5FG7 - chains O and U of the 28 polymer chains in the assembly; structure by X-ray diffraction, 2.70 A resolution.

== Chain O ==
Name: Proteasome subunit alpha type-2
Organism: Saccharomyces cerevisiae S288c
Notes: EC 3.4.25.1
Reference sequence: P23639 (PSA2_YEAST); numbering as in UniProt (aligned over 1-250)
Chain sequence (250 residues; row label = number of the first residue in the row):
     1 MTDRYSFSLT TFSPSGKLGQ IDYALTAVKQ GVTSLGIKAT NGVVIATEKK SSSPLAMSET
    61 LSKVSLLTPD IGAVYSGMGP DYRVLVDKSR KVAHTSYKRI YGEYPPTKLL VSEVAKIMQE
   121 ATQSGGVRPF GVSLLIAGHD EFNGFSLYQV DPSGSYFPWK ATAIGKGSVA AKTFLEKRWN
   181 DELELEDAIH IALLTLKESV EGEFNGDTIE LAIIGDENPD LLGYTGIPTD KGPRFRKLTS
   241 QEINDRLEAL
Curated features (UniProtKB/Swiss-Prot):
  - cross-link: Lys108 (Glycyl lysine isopeptide (Lys-Gly) (interchain with G-Cter in ubiquitin))

== Chain U ==
Name: Proteasome subunit alpha type-1
Organism: Saccharomyces cerevisiae S288c
Notes: EC 3.4.25.1
Reference sequence: P21243 (PSA1_YEAST); residues -8 to 243 here correspond to UniProt positions 1-252 (UniProt number = residue number + 9)
Chain sequence (252 residues; each row starts with the number of its first residue; numbers below 1 keep their minus sign (Met-8 is residue -8)):
    -8 MSGAAAASAA GYDRHITIFS PEGRLYQVEY AFKATNQTNI NSLAVRGKDC TVVISQKKVP
    52 DKLLDPTTVS YIFCISRTIG MVVNGPIPDA RNAALRAKAE AAEFRYKYGY DMPCDVLAKR
   112 MANLSQIYTQ RAYMRPLGVI LTFVSVDEEL GPSIYKTDPA GYYVGYKATA TGPKQQEITT
   172 NLENHFKKSK IDHINEESWE KVVEFAITHM IDALGTEFSK NDLEVGVATK DKFFTLSAEN
   232 IEERLVAIAE QD
Disordered / not traced: -8 to 1, 243

== How chain O and chain U interact ==
Residue-residue contacts - 62 pairs, chain O then chain U:
  Asp3(O) with Tyr124(U)
  Tyr5(O) with Ile7(U); Ala123(U), hydrophobic; Tyr124(U), hydrophobic
  Leu9(O) with Ile9(U), hydrophobic; Ala123(U), hydrophobic
  Gln20(O) with Ile9(U); Phe10(U), hydrogen bond (side chain-backbone)
  Tyr23(O) with Phe10(U), hydrophobic; Ser11(U); Pro12(U), hydrophobic; Gly14(U)
  Ala24(O) with Phe10(U), hydrophobic
  Thr26(O) with Glu13(U)
  Ala27(O) with Gly14(U)
  Ser52(O) with Tyr153(U)
  Pro54(O) with Lys158(U), hydrogen bond (backbone-side chain); Glu174(U)
  Leu55(O) with Tyr157(U); Lys158(U), hydrogen bond (backbone-backbone); Ala159(U); Thr170(U); Leu173(U), hydrophobic; Phe177(U), hydrophobic
  Ala56(O) with Gly156(U); Tyr157(U), hydrophobic
  Met57(O) with Arg37(U); Val155(U); Gly156(U), hydrogen bond (backbone-backbone); Tyr157(U); Lys158(U)
  Thr60(O) with Tyr146(U); Val155(U); Gly156(U), hydrogen bond (side chain-backbone)
  Leu61(O) with Tyr153(U), hydrophobic
  Met78(O) with Phe10(U), hydrophobic; Leu16(U), hydrophobic
  Pro80(O) with Gln117(U); Ala151(U); Gly152(U); Tyr153(U)
  Asp81(O) with Gln117(U)
  Arg83(O) with Ala113(U), hydrogen bond (side chain-backbone); Asn114(U), hydrogen bond; Gly152(U), hydrogen bond (side chain-backbone); Tyr154(U)
  Val84(O) with Asn114(U); Gln117(U)
  Asp87(O) with Lys110(U), salt bridge; Asn114(U), hydrogen bond
  Gly126(O) with Gln121(U); Arg122(U); Ala123(U), hydrogen bond (backbone-backbone)
  Val127(O) with Gln121(U)
  Arg128(O) with Thr8(U); Phe10(U); Leu16(U); Thr120(U), hydrogen bond (side chain-backbone); Gln121(U), hydrogen bond (backbone-backbone)
  Pro129(O) with Phe10(U)
  Phe130(O) with Gln121(U)
  Gly131(O) with Phe10(U)
Other interface residues (no listed pair), chain O (31 interface residues in all): Met1, Thr2, Ser53, Ala121
Other interface residues (no listed pair), chain U (34 interface residues in all): Thr160

== Overview ==
The interface between chain O and chain U involves 31 residues on one side and 34 on the other; the contacts
include 12 hydrogen bonds and 1 salt bridge. Among the polar pairs are Asp87(O)-Lys110(U), Gln20(O)-Phe10(U)
and Pro54(O)-Lys158(U).
Chain O is Proteasome subunit alpha type-2 and chain U is Proteasome subunit alpha type-1, both from
Saccharomyces cerevisiae S288c; the structure, Yeast 20S proteasome beta2-T1A mutant, was determined by X-ray
diffraction together with 5CZ4, 5CZ5, 5CZ6, 5CZ7, 5CZ8, 5CZ9 and 16 further entries from the same study.
